Entry 5KEN (electron microscopy, 4.30 A resolution (low resolution: residue-level contacts below are approximate; hydrogen-bond / salt-bridge calls are withheld)); this record covers chains B and F of the 16 polymer chains in the assembly.

Chain B (and F):
Protein: Ebola surface glycoprotein, GP2
From: Zaire ebolavirus (strain Mayinga-76)
Notes: chain F of this document is another copy of the same molecule, construct and numbering; everything in this record applies to it too
Reference sequence: Q05320 (VGP_EBOZM); residue numbers follow UniProt; this construct covers 503-615
Amino-acid sequence (113 residues; row label = number of the first residue in the row):
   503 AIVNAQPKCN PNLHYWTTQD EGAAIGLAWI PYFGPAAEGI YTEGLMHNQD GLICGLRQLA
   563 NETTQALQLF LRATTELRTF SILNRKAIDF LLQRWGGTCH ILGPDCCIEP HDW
Disulfide bonds: Cys511-Cys556, Cys601-Cys608
Differences from the reference sequence: conflict Thr544 (Ile in Q05320)
Curated features (UniProtKB/Swiss-Prot):
  - region: Gly524 to Ala539 (Fusion peptide)
  - glycosylation: Asn563 (N-linked (GlcNAc...) asparagine)
  - natural variant: Thr544 (I544T: this construct carries the variant)
  - mutagenesis: Cys511 (C511G: Induces GP1 secretion. Complete loss of virus capability to enter into host cell), Gly528 (G528R: Reduced infectivity), Leu529 (L529A/R: Reduced infectivity), Ile532 (I532A: Reduced infectivity; I532R: Almost complete loss of infectivity. No effect on transport of GP to the cell surface and incorporation onto virions), Phe535 (F535A: Reduced infectivity; F535R: Almost complete loss of infectivity. No effect on transport of GP to the cell surface and incorporation onto virions), Gly536 (G536A: Almost complete loss of infectivity. No effect on transport of GP to the cell surface and incorporation onto virions), Pro537 (P537R: Almost complete loss of infectivity. No effect on transport of GP to the cell surface and incorporation onto virions), Cys556 (C556S: Induces GP1 secretion. Complete loss of virus capability to enter into host cell), Asn563 (N563D: Reduced levels of expression of GP, GP1 and GP2. 20% loss of virus capability to enter into host cell), Cys601 (C601S: Induces GP1 secretion. Complete loss of virus capability to enter into host cell), Cys608 (C608G: Induces GP1 secretion. Complete loss of virus capability to enter into host cell), Cys609 (C609G: Induces GP1 secretion. Complete loss of virus capability to enter into host cell)
What the authors report for this chain:
  - mutagenesis - Q508R, N550A: abolished binding to c2G4
  - mutagenesis - N550A (<20% of WT activity): decreased binding to c4G7
  - mutagenesis - Q508R, D552A: abolished binding to c4G7
  - mutagenesis - D552A (30% of WT activity): decreased binding to c2G4
  - mutagenesis - E545D: unchanged binding to c2G4
  - mutagenesis - E545D (120% WT activity): increased binding to c4G7

How chain B and chain F interact:
Pairs across the interface (36):
  Thr566(B) with Trp531(F)
  Gln567(B) with Ala525(F); Gly528(F); Trp531(F)
  Gln570(B) with Trp531(F); Pro533(F)
  Leu571(B) with Ala525(F); Trp531(F)
  Arg574(B) with Ala530(F); Trp531(F); Ile532(F); Pro533(F); Gly536(F); Pro537(F); Ile542(F)
  Ala575(B) with Ile542(F)
  Thr577(B) with Phe582(F)
  Glu578(B) with Phe582(F)
  Leu593(B) with Leu593(F)
  Leu594(B) with Leu593(F)
  Trp597(B) with Trp597(F)
  Gly598(B) with Cys609(F)
  Gly599(B) with Cys609(F)
  Thr600(B) with Cys609(F); Glu611(F)
  Cys601(B) with Cys608(F); Cys609(F); Ile610(F); Glu611(F)
  His602(B) with Ile603(F); Ile610(F); Glu611(F); His613(F)
  Ile603(B) with Glu611(F)
  Leu604(B) with Glu611(F)
  Gly605(B) with Glu611(F)
Other interface residues (no listed pair), chain B (20 interface residues in all): Ile590
Other interface residues (no listed pair), chain F (24 interface residues in all): Thr520, Asn586, Ala589, Ile590, Arg596, His602

Overview:
20 residues of chain B and 24 residues of chain F are in contact. From UniProt: 12 mutagenesis sites on chain
B. The paper reports that Q508R and N550A of chain B abolish binding to c2G4; Q508R and D552A of chain B
abolish binding to c4G7.
Both chains are Ebola surface glycoprotein, GP2 (Zaire ebolavirus (strain Mayinga-76)). Entry 5KEN (EBOV GP in
complex with variable Fab domains of IgGs c4G7 and c13C6) was determined by electron microscopy, deposited
together with 5KEM.
